PDB entry 3P5H | X-ray diffraction, 1.61 A resolution | chain A

# Chain A
Protein: C-type lectin domain family 4 member K
From: Homo sapiens
Notes: fragment: Langerin CRD
UniProt: Q9UJ71 (CLC4K_HUMAN); residue numbers follow UniProt; this construct covers 193-328
Sequence (136 residues; each row starts with the number of its first residue):
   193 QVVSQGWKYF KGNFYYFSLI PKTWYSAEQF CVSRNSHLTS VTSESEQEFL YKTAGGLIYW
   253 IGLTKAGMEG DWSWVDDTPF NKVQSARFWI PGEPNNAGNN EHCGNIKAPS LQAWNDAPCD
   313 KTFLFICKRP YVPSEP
Unresolved in the structure: 193-197, 326-328
Sequence notes: variant Ala278 (Val in Q9UJ71)
Cystine bridges: Cys223-Cys319, Cys295-Cys311
Metal / ion sites: Ca2+: Glu285, Asn287, Glu293, Asn307, Asp308 (together with beta-D-glucopyranose)
Ligand contacts: beta-D-glucopyranose (BGC): Glu285, Asn287, Ala289, Glu293, Lys299, Asn307, Asp308, Ala309
Reported in the primary citation:
  - specificity-determining residues: Ala289, Ala309, Pro310, Lys313, Phe315 (proposed by the authors, not directly observed)

# Summary
Ligands of chain A: beta-D-glucopyranose. Glu285, Asn287, Glu293, Asn307 and Asp308 form the Ca2+ site. From
the paper: specificity determinants Ala289, Ala309 and Pro310 among others.
Chain A is C-type lectin domain family 4 member K (Homo sapiens); the structure, Structure of the
carbohydrate-recognition domain of human Langerin with Laminaritriose, was determined by X-ray diffraction
together with 3P5D, 3P5E, 3P5F, 3P5G and 3P5I from the same study.
